Entry 2ZEY (X-ray diffraction, 2.20 A resolution); this record covers chain A.

Chain A:
Molecule: S-layer associated multidomain endoglucanase
Organism: Thermoanaerobacterium polysaccharolyticum
Notes: fragment: cbm-1
Reference sequence: Q9ZA17 (Q9ZA17_9THEO); residues 4-146 here correspond to UniProt positions 614-756 (UniProt number = residue number + 610)
Sequence (146 residues; each row starts with the number of its first residue):
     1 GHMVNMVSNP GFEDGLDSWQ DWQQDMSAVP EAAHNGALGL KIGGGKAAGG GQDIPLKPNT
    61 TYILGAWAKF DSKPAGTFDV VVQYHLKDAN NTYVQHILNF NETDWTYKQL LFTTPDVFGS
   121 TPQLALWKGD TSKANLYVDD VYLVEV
Unresolved in the structure: 1
Sequence notes: expression tag (1-3)
Ion coordination: Ca2+: G11, E13, N35, L38, D139

In short:
G11, E13, N35, L38 and D139 form the Ca2+ site.
Chain A is S-layer associated multidomain endoglucanase (Thermoanaerobacterium polysaccharolyticum); the
structure, Family 16 carbohydrate binding module, was determined by X-ray diffraction (same publication as
2ZEZ and 2ZEX).
